Entry 1UPN (electron microscopy, 16.00 A resolution (very low resolution: no residue pairs are listed; an interface is given only as per-side residue counts)); this record covers chains B and C of the 5 polymer chains in the assembly.

[Chain B]
Name: Echovirus 11 coat protein VP2
Source organism: Human echovirus 11
UniProt: Q8JKE8 (Q8JKE8_9ENTO); residues 1-262 here correspond to UniProt positions 70-331 (UniProt number = residue number + 69)
Amino-acid sequence (262 residues; each row starts with the number of its first residue):
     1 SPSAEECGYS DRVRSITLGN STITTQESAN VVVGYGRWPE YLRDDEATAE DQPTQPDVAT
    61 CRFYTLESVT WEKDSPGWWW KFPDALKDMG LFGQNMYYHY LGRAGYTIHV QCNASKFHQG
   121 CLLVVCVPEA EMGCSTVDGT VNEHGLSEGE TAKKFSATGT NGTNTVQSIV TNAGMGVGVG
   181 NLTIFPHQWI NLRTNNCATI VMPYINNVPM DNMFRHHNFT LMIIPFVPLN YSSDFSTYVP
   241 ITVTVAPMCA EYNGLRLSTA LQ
Unresolved in the structure: 1-9, 262
Construct notes: conflict Phe-226 (Ser304 in Q8JKE8)

[Chain C]
Name: Echovirus 11 coat protein VP3
Source organism: Human echovirus 11
UniProt: Q8JKE8 (Q8JKE8_9ENTO); residues 1-238 here correspond to UniProt positions 332-569 (UniProt number = residue number + 331)
Amino-acid sequence (238 residues; each row starts with the number of its first residue):
     1 GLPVINTPGS NQFLTSDDFQ SPSAMPQFDV TPELNIPGEV QNLMEIAEVD SVVPVNNVAG
    61 NLETMDIYRI PVQSGNHQSS QVFGFQVQPG LDGVFKHTLL GEILNYYAHW SGSIKLTFVF
   121 CGSAMATGKF LLAYAPPGAN APKSRKDAML GTHIIWDVGL QSSCVLCIPW ISQTHYRLVQ
   181 QDEYTSAGNV TCWYQTGIVV PAGTPTSCSI MCFVSACNDF SVRLLKDTPF IQQAALLQ
Construct notes: conflict Glu-63 (Gln394 in Q8JKE8)

[How chain B and chain C interact]
At this resolution (16 A) residue pairs are not listed: 40 residues of chain B and 40 of chain C lie at the interface.

[Overview]
Chain B and chain C each contribute 40 residues to their interface.
Here chain B is Echovirus 11 coat protein VP2 and chain C is Echovirus 11 coat protein VP3, both from Human
echovirus 11. Entry 1UPN (Complex of echovirus type 12 with domains 3 and 4 of its receptor decay accelerating
factor ...) was determined by electron microscopy.
